PDB entry 4UMY | X-ray diffraction, 2.07 A resolution | chains A and B

[Chain A (and B)]
Molecule: Isocitrate dehydrogenase [NADP] cytoplasmic
From: Homo sapiens
Notes: EC 1.1.1.42; chain B of this document is another copy of the same molecule, construct and numbering; everything in this record applies to it too
Reference sequence: O75874 (IDHC_HUMAN); residue numbers follow UniProt; this construct covers 1-414
Chain sequence (425 residues; numbered 1 to 425; the number before each row is that of its first residue):
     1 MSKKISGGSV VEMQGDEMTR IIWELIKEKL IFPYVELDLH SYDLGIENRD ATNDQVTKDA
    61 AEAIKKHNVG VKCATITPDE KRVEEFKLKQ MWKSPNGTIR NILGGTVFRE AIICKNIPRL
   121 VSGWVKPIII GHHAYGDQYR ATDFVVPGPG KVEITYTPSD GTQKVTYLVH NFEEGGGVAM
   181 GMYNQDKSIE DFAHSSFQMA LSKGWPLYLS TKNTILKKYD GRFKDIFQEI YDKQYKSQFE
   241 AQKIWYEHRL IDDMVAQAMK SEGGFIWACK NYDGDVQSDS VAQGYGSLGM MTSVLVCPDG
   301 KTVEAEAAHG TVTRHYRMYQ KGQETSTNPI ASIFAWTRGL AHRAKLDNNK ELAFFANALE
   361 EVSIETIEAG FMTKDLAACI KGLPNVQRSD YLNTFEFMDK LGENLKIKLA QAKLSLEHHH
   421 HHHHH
Unresolved in the structure: 1-2, 134-139, 272-285, 414-425 (chain B: 1-2, 135-139, 236-244, 272-286, 414-425)
Sequence notes: expression tag (415-425); engineered mutation H132 (Arg in O75874)
Ligand contacts: NADP (NAP; NADP nicotinamide-adenine-dinucleotide phosphate): K72, A74, T75, I76, T77, R82, N96, L288, G289, E306, A307, A308, H309, G310, T311, V312, T313, R314, H315, T327, N328, D375
Curated features (UniProtKB/Swiss-Prot):
  - binding site (NADP(+)): T75 to T77, R82, K260, G310 to H315, N328
  - binding site (substrate): T77, S94 to R100, R109, K212
  - binding site (Mn(2+)): D252, D275, D279
  - site (Critical for catalysis): Y139, K212
  - modified residue: S2 (N-acetylserine), Y42 (Phosphotyrosine), K81 (N6-acetyllysine), K126 (N6-succinyllysine), K224 (N6-acetyllysine), K233 (N6-acetyllysine), K243 (N6-acetyllysine), K321 (N6-acetyllysine), S389 (Phosphoserine), K400 (N6-succinyllysine)
  - natural variant: H132 (R132H: In a glioma sample; this construct carries the variant)

[Chain A / chain B interface]
Pairs across the interface - 108 pairs, chain A then chain B:
  L120(A) - L120(B)  hydrophobic
  T142(A) - Y167(B)
  T142(A) - L168(B)  hydrogen bond (side chain-backbone)
  D143(A) - L216(B)
  D143(A) - K217(B)
  D143(A) - K218(B)  hydrogen bond (side chain-backbone)
  D143(A) - Y219(B)  hydrogen bond (side chain-backbone)
  F144(A) - I154(B)  hydrophobic
  F144(A) - Y156(B)  hydrophobic
  F144(A) - Y167(B)
  F144(A) - K218(B)
  V145(A) - K218(B)
  V145(A) - R222(B)
  V146(A) - Y156(B)  hydrophobic
  V146(A) - R222(B)
  P147(A) - Y156(B)
  G148(A) - Y156(B)  hydrogen bond (backbone-side chain)
  P149(A) - Y156(B)  hydrogen bond (backbone-side chain)
  P149(A) - P158(B)
  P149(A) - S159(B)  hydrogen bond (backbone-backbone)
  G150(A) - T157(B)
  G150(A) - P158(B)
  G150(A) - S159(B)
  K151(A) - T155(B)
  K151(A) - Y156(B)
  K151(A) - T157(B)  hydrogen bond (backbone-backbone)
  V152(A) - I154(B)  hydrophobic
  V152(A) - T155(B)
  V152(A) - Y156(B)  hydrophobic
  E153(A) - I154(B)
  E153(A) - T155(B)  hydrogen bond (backbone-backbone)
  I154(A) - F144(B)  hydrophobic
  I154(A) - V152(B)  hydrophobic
  I154(A) - E153(B)
  I154(A) - M180(B)
  I154(A) - G181(B)
  T155(A) - K151(B)
  T155(A) - V152(B)
  T155(A) - E153(B)  hydrogen bond (backbone-backbone)
  Y156(A) - V146(B)  hydrophobic
  Y156(A) - P147(B)
  Y156(A) - G148(B)  hydrogen bond (side chain-backbone)
  Y156(A) - P149(B)  hydrogen bond (side chain-backbone)
  Y156(A) - G150(B)
  Y156(A) - K151(B)
  Y156(A) - V152(B)  hydrophobic
  T157(A) - G150(B)
  T157(A) - K151(B)  hydrogen bond (backbone-backbone)
  P158(A) - P149(B)
  S159(A) - P149(B)  hydrogen bond (backbone-backbone)
  S159(A) - G150(B)
  Y167(A) - T142(B)
  Y167(A) - F144(B)  hydrophobic
  L168(A) - T142(B)  hydrogen bond (backbone-side chain)
  V169(A) - G181(B)
  V169(A) - M182(B)
  V169(A) - Y183(B)
  H170(A) - Y183(B)
  H170(A) - Q185(B)
  F172(A) - N184(B)
  G176(A) - Q185(B)
  G176(A) - D186(B)  hydrogen bond (backbone-backbone)
  G177(A) - N184(B)
  G177(A) - D186(B)  hydrogen bond (backbone-side chain)
  G177(A) - R222(B)
  V178(A) - Y183(B)
  V178(A) - N184(B)  hydrogen bond (backbone-backbone)
  V178(A) - K218(B)
  V178(A) - Y219(B)  hydrophobic
  A179(A) - M182(B)
  A179(A) - Y219(B)
  M180(A) - I154(B)
  M180(A) - G181(B)
  M180(A) - M182(B)  hydrogen bond (backbone-backbone)
  M180(A) - L216(B)  hydrophobic
  M180(A) - Y219(B)  hydrophobic
  G181(A) - I154(B)
  G181(A) - V169(B)
  G181(A) - M180(B)
  M182(A) - V169(B)
  M182(A) - A179(B)
  M182(A) - M180(B)  hydrogen bond (backbone-backbone)
  M182(A) - M182(B)  hydrophobic
  Y183(A) - V169(B)
  Y183(A) - H170(B)
  Y183(A) - F172(B)  hydrophobic
  Y183(A) - V178(B)
  N184(A) - F172(B)
  N184(A) - G177(B)
  N184(A) - V178(B)  hydrogen bond (backbone-backbone)
  Q185(A) - H170(B)
  Q185(A) - G176(B)
  D186(A) - G176(B)  hydrogen bond (backbone-backbone)
  D186(A) - G177(B)
  L216(A) - A141(B)  hydrophobic
  L216(A) - D143(B)
  L216(A) - M180(B)  hydrophobic
  K217(A) - D143(B)  hydrogen bond (backbone-side chain)
  K218(A) - D143(B)  hydrogen bond (backbone-side chain)
  K218(A) - F144(B)
  K218(A) - V145(B)
  K218(A) - V178(B)
  Y219(A) - D143(B)  hydrogen bond (backbone-side chain)
  Y219(A) - V178(B)  hydrophobic
  Y219(A) - A179(B)
  Y219(A) - M180(B)  hydrophobic
  R222(A) - V145(B)
  R222(A) - V178(B)
Other interface residues (no listed pair), chain A (44 interface residues in all): A141, I189, I215, K270
Other interface residues (no listed pair), chain B (42 interface residues in all): R140

[In short]
The interface between chain A and chain B involves 44 residues on one side and 42 on the other, with 24
hydrogen bonds. Among the polar pairs are T142(A)-L168(B), D143(A)-K218(B) and D143(A)-Y219(B). Bound to chain
A: NADP.
Both chains are Isocitrate dehydrogenase [NADP] cytoplasmic (Homo sapiens). Entry 4UMY (IDH1 R132H in complex
with cpd 1) was determined by X-ray diffraction (same publication as 4UMX).
